PDB entry 4V1N | electron microscopy, 7.80 A resolution (low resolution: residue-level contacts below are approximate; hydrogen-bond / salt-bridge calls are withheld) | chains A and E of the 19 polymer chains in the assembly

# Chain A
Protein: DNA-directed RNA polymerase II subunit RPB1
From: Saccharomyces cerevisiae
Notes: EC 2.7.7.6
UniProtKB: P04050 (RPB1_YEAST); residue numbers follow UniProt; this construct covers 1-1733
Amino-acid sequence (1733 residues; row label = number of the first residue in the row):
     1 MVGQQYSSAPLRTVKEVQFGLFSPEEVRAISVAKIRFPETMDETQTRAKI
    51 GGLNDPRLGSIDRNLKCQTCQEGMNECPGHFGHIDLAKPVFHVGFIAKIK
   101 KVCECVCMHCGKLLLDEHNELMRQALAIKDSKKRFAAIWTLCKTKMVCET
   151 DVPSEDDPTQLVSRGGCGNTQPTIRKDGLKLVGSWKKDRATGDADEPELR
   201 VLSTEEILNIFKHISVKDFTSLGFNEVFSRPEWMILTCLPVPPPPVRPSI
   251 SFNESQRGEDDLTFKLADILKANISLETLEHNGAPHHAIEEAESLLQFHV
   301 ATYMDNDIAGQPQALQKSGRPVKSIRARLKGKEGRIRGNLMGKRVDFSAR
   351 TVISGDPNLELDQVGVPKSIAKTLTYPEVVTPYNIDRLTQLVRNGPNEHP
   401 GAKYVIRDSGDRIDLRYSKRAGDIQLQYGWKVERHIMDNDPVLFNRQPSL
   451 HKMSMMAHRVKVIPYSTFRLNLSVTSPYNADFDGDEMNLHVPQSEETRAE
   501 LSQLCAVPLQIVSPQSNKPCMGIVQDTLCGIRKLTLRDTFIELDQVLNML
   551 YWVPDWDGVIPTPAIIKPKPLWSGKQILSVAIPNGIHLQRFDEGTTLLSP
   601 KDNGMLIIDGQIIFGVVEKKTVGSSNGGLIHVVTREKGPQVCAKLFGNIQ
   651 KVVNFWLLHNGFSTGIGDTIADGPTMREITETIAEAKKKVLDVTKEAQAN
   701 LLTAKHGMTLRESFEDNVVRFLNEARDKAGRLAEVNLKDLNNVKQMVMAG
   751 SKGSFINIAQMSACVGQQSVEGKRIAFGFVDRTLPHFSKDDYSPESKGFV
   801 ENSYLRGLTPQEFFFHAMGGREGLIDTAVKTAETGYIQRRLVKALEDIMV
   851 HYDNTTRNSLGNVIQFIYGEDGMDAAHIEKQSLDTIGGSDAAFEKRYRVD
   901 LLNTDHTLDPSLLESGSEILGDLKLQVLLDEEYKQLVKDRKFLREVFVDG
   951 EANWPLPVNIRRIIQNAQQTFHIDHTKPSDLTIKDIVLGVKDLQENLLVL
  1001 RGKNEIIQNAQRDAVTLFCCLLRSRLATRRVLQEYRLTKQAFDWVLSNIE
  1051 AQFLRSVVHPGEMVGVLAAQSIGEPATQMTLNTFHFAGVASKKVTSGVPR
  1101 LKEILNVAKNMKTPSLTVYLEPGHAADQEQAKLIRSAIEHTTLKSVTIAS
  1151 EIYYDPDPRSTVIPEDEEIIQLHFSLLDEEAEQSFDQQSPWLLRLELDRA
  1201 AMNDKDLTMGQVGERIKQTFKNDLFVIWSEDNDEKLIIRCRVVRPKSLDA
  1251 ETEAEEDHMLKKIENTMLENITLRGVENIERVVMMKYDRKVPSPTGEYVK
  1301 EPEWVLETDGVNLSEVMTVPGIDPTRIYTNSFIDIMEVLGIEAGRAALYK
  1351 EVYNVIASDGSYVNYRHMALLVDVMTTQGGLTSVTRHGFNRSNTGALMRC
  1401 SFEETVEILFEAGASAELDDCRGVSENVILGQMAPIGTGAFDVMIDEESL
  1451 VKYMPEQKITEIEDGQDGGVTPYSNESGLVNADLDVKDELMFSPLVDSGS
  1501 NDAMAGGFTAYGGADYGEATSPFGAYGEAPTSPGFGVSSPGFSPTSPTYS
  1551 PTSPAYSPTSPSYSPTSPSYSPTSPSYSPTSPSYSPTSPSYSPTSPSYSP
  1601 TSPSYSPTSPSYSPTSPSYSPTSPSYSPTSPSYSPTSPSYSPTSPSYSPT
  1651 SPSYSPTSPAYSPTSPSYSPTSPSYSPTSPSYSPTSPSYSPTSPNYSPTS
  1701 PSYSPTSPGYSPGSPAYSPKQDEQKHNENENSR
Disordered / not traced: 1-2, 1081-1091, 1177-1186, 1244-1253, 1456-1733
Swiss-Prot annotation at these positions:
  - region: Pro248 to Asp260 (Lid loop), Asn306 to Lys323 (Rudder loop), Pro810 to Glu822 (Bridging helix)
  - binding site (Zn(2+)): Cys67, Cys70, Cys77, His80, Cys107, Cys110, Cys148, Cys167
  - binding site (Mg(2+)): Asp481, Asp483, Asp485
  - modified residue: Thr1471 (Phosphothreonine)
  - cross-link (Glycyl lysine isopeptide (Lys-Gly)): Lys695 (interchain with G-Cter in ubiquitin), Lys1246 (interchain with G-Cter in ubiquitin), Lys1350 (interchain with G-Cter in ubiquitin)
Ion coordination: Zn2+ site 1: Cys67, Cys70, Cys77, His80; Zn2+ site 2: Cys107, Cys110, Cys148, Cys167; Mg2+: Asp481, Asp483, Asp485 (shared with 1 residue of chain P)

# Chain E
Protein: DNA-directed RNA polymerases I, II, and III subunit rpabc 1
From: Saccharomyces cerevisiae
UniProtKB: P20434 (RPAB1_YEAST); numbering as in UniProt (aligned over 1-215)
Amino-acid sequence (215 residues; row label = number of the first residue in the row):
     1 MDQENERNISRLWRAFRTVKEMVKDRGYFITQEEVELPLEDFKAKYCDSM
    51 GRPQRKMMSFQANPTEESISKFPDMGSLWVEFCDEPSVGVKTMKTFVIHI
   101 QEKNFQTGIFVYQNNITPSAMKLVPSIPPATIETFNEAALVVNITHHELV
   151 PKHIRLSSDEKRELLKRYRLKESQLPRIQRADPVALYLGLKRGEVVKIIR
   201 KSETSGRYASYRICM
Disordered / not traced: 1

# How chain A and chain E interact
Pairs across the interface (92):
  Arg857(A) with Tyr168(E); Leu170(E)
  Leu860(A) with Gln174(E)
  Gly861(A) with Gln174(E)
  Asn862(A) with Ser173(E); Gln174(E)
  Val863(A) with Leu170(E); Gln174(E); Pro176(E)
  Gln865(A) with Tyr208(E)
  Phe866(A) with Tyr168(E); Tyr208(E); Ser210(E); Tyr211(E)
  Ile867(A) with Tyr168(E)
  Gly869(A) with Thr204(E)
  Glu870(A) with Arg200(E); Ser202(E); Thr204(E); Ser205(E); Tyr208(E)
  Asp871(A) with Thr204(E); Ser205(E)
  Phe942(A) with Lys201(E); Gly206(E); Arg207(E)
  Glu945(A) with Lys201(E)
  Val946(A) with Lys201(E); Ser202(E); Gly206(E)
  Phe947(A) with Glu203(E)
  Trp954(A) with Glu203(E)
  Asn1004(A) with Arg167(E)
  Ile1006(A) with Glu163(E); Leu164(E); Arg167(E); Tyr168(E)
  Ile1007(A) with Arg167(E); Tyr168(E)
  Ala1010(A) with Tyr168(E)
  Asp1013(A) with Ser205(E); Arg207(E)
  Ala1014(A) with Ser205(E)
  Thr1016(A) with Ser205(E)
  Leu1017(A) with Glu203(E); Thr204(E); Ser205(E); Gly206(E)
  Met1317(A) with Val142(E)
  Thr1318(A) with Arg11(E); Arg14(E); Ala138(E); Val141(E); Val142(E)
  Pro1324(A) with Val142(E); His147(E)
  Thr1325(A) with His146(E); His147(E); Glu148(E)
  Arg1326(A) with His147(E); Glu148(E)
  Ile1327(A) with His147(E)
  Glu1337(A) with Pro183(E)
  Val1338(A) with Ile144(E); Pro183(E)
  Leu1339(A) with Ile144(E); His147(E); Val150(E); Val184(E)
  Gly1340(A) with Asp182(E); Pro183(E)
  Ile1341(A) with Asp182(E); Arg212(E)
  Glu1342(A) with Pro151(E); His153(E); Ile198(E); Arg200(E); Arg212(E)
  Ala1343(A) with Leu149(E)
  Arg1345(A) with Arg200(E)
  Ala1346(A) with Leu149(E)
  Tyr1349(A) with Glu203(E)
  Tyr1365(A) with Glu203(E); Thr204(E)
  Arg1366(A) with Thr204(E)
  Thr1376(A) with Arg212(E)
  Thr1377(A) with Pro176(E); Arg177(E); Arg212(E)
  Gln1378(A) with Arg177(E)
  Gly1379(A) with Arg177(E); Gln179(E)
Also at the interface, not in a pair above, chain A (56 interface residues in all): Asp853, Thr855, Leu956, Lys1003, Val1319, Tyr1328, Ile1335, Met1336, Ala1347, Asp1373
Also at the interface, not in a pair above, chain E (43 interface residues in all): Arg169, Leu175, Ile178, Ala209

# Overview
Chain A and chain E form an interface of 56 and 43 residues respectively. The Zn2+ site 1 is built by
Cys67(A), Cys70(A), Cys77(A) and His80(A). UniProt lists 8 Zn2+-binding residues and 3 Mg2+-binding residues
on chain A.
Here chain A is DNA-directed RNA polymerase II subunit RPB1 and chain E is DNA-directed RNA polymerases I, II,
and III subunit rpabc 1, both from Saccharomyces cerevisiae. Entry 4V1N (Architecture of the RNA polymerase
II-Mediator core transcription initiation complex) was determined by electron microscopy together with 4V1M
and 4V1O from the same study.
